Entry 6WH3 (electron microscopy, 2.96 A resolution); this record covers chains A and G of the 60 polymer chains in the assembly.

# Chain A (and G)
Name: Penaeus monodon metallodensovirus major capsid protein
Source organism: Penaeus monodon metallodensovirus
Notes: chain G of this document is another copy of the same molecule, construct and numbering; everything in this record applies to it too
Sequence (369 residues; numbered 1 to 369; the number before each row is that of its first residue):
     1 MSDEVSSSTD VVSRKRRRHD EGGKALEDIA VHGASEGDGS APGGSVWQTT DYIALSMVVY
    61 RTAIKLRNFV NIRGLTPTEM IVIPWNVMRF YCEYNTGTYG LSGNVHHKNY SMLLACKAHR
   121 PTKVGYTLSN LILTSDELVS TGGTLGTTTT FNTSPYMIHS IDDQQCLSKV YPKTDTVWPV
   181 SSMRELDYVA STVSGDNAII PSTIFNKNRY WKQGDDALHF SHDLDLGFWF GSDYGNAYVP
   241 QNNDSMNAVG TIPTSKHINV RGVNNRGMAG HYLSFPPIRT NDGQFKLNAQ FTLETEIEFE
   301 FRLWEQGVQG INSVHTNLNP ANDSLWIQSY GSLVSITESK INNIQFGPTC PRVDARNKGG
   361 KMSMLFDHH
Not modelled in the structure: 1-35
Metal / ion sites: Ca2+ site 1: Gly-39, Ala-41, Gly-43, Ser-45 (shared with Asp-215(G) of chain G); Ca2+ site 2: Asp-215 (shared with 4 residues of chain I)
What the authors report for this chain:
  - Ca2+ coordination: Asp-215
  - self-association interface (contacts with another copy of this molecule): Thr-62

# Chain A / chain G interface
Contacting residue pairs - 106 pairs, chain A then chain G:
  Ser-40(A) with Lys-212(G), hydrogen bond (backbone-side chain)
  Ala-41(A) with Lys-212(G); Asp-215(G)
  Pro-42(A) with Thr-153(G); Lys-212(G); Gln-213(G); Gly-214(G); Asp-215(G), hydrogen bond (backbone-backbone)
  Gly-43(A) with Gly-214(G); Asp-215(G)
  Gly-44(A) with Gly-214(G); Asp-215(G), hydrogen bond (backbone-side chain); Asp-216(G), hydrogen bond (backbone-backbone)
  Ser-45(A) with Asp-215(G)
  Val-46(A) with Arg-209(G); Tyr-210(G); Trp-211(G); Asp-215(G); Leu-218(G), hydrophobic
  Trp-47(A) with Asn-208(G); Arg-209(G); Tyr-210(G), hydrogen bond (backbone-backbone)
  Gln-48(A) with Asn-208(G); Arg-209(G), hydrogen bond
  Thr-49(A) with Asn-206(G), hydrogen bond (side chain-backbone); Asn-208(G), hydrogen bond (backbone-backbone); Tyr-210(G)
  Thr-50(A) with Asn-206(G)
  Asp-51(A) with Asn-206(G)
  Tyr-52(A) with Thr-203(G); Asn-206(G), hydrogen bond (backbone-side chain)
  Ile-53(A) with Asp-163(G); Gln-164(G); Asn-206(G); Pro-351(G), hydrophobic
  Ser-56(A) with Gln-164(G), hydrogen bond; Arg-352(G)
  Met-57(A) with Pro-351(G); Arg-352(G)
  Lys-117(A) with Arg-352(G)
  Asp-225(A) with Arg-356(G), salt bridge
  Gly-227(A) with Asp-354(G); Asn-357(G)
  Lys-256(A) with Ser-245(G); Met-246(G); Asn-247(G)
  His-257(A) with Asn-243(G); Asp-244(G); Ser-245(G); Met-246(G); Asn-247(G)
  Ile-258(A) with Asn-242(G); Asn-243(G), hydrogen bond (backbone-backbone); Val-263(G); Asn-264(G); Asn-265(G)
  Arg-302(A) with Arg-352(G), hydrogen bond (side chain-backbone)
  Glu-305(A) with Gln-164(G); Arg-352(G), salt bridge
  Val-308(A) with Thr-203(G); Ile-204(G), hydrophobic
  Gln-309(A) with Gln-164(G), hydrogen bond (side chain-backbone); Cys-166(G), hydrogen bond
  Val-314(A) with Ser-194(G)
  Asn-317(A) with Ser-194(G); Gly-195(G)
  Leu-318(A) with Cys-166(G); Ile-204(G), hydrophobic
  Pro-320(A) with Gln-164(G); Gln-165(G); Arg-352(G)
  Ala-321(A) with Ser-168(G); Asp-244(G)
  Asn-322(A) with Gln-165(G), hydrogen bond; Asp-244(G), hydrogen bond (backbone-side chain); Cys-350(G)
  Asp-323(A) with Arg-352(G), salt bridge
  Leu-325(A) with Asn-265(G); Val-353(G), hydrophobic
  Trp-326(A) with Cys-350(G); Arg-352(G); Val-353(G), hydrophobic
  Lys-361(A) with Asp-354(G); Arg-356(G), hydrogen bond (side chain-backbone); Asn-357(G)
  Met-364(A) with Asn-357(G); Met-364(G), hydrophobic
  Leu-365(A) with Val-263(G); Asn-264(G), hydrogen bond (backbone-backbone); Asn-265(G); Val-353(G), hydrophobic; Asn-357(G)
  Phe-366(A) with Arg-261(G); Gly-262(G); Met-364(G), hydrophobic; Phe-366(G), hydrophobic
  Asp-367(A) with Val-249(G); Arg-261(G), salt bridge; Gly-262(G), hydrogen bond (side chain-backbone)
  His-368(A) with Asn-247(G)
  His-369(A) with Asn-247(G); Val-249(G), hydrogen bond (side chain-backbone); Thr-251(G); Ile-252(G); Pro-253(G); Arg-261(G)
Also at the interface, not in a pair above, chain A (48 interface residues in all): Leu-226, Trp-229, Leu-303, Ser-313, Ser-324, Ser-363
Also at the interface, not in a pair above, chain G (53 interface residues in all): Val-193, Asn-197, Ile-199, Phe-205, Lys-207, Gly-250, Gly-331, Pro-348

# In short
48 residues of chain A and 53 residues of chain G are in contact; the contacts include 20 hydrogen bonds and 4
salt bridges. Polar pairs include Asp-225(A)/Arg-356(G), Glu-305(A)/Arg-352(G) and Asp-323(A)/Arg-352(G).
Gly-39(A), Ala-41(A), Gly-43(A) and Ser-45(A) form the Ca2+ site 1. The paper reports Ca2+ coordination by
Asp-215(A); a self-association interface involving Thr-62(A).
Chain A and chain G are both Penaeus monodon metallodensovirus major capsid protein (Penaeus monodon
metallodensovirus); the structure, Capsid structure of Penaeus monodon metallodensovirus at pH 8.2, was
determined by electron microscopy together with 6WH7 from the same study.
